6JBQ - chains C and D of the 9 polymer chains in the assembly; structure by electron microscopy, 4.02 A resolution (low resolution: residue-level contacts below are approximate; hydrogen-bond / salt-bridge calls are withheld).

# Chain C
Protein: DNA-directed RNA polymerase subunit beta
From: Escherichia coli (strain K12)
Notes: EC 2.7.7.6
UniProt: P0A8V2 (RPOB_ECOLI); numbering as in UniProt (aligned over 1-1342)
Amino-acid sequence (1342 residues; row label = number of the first residue in the row):
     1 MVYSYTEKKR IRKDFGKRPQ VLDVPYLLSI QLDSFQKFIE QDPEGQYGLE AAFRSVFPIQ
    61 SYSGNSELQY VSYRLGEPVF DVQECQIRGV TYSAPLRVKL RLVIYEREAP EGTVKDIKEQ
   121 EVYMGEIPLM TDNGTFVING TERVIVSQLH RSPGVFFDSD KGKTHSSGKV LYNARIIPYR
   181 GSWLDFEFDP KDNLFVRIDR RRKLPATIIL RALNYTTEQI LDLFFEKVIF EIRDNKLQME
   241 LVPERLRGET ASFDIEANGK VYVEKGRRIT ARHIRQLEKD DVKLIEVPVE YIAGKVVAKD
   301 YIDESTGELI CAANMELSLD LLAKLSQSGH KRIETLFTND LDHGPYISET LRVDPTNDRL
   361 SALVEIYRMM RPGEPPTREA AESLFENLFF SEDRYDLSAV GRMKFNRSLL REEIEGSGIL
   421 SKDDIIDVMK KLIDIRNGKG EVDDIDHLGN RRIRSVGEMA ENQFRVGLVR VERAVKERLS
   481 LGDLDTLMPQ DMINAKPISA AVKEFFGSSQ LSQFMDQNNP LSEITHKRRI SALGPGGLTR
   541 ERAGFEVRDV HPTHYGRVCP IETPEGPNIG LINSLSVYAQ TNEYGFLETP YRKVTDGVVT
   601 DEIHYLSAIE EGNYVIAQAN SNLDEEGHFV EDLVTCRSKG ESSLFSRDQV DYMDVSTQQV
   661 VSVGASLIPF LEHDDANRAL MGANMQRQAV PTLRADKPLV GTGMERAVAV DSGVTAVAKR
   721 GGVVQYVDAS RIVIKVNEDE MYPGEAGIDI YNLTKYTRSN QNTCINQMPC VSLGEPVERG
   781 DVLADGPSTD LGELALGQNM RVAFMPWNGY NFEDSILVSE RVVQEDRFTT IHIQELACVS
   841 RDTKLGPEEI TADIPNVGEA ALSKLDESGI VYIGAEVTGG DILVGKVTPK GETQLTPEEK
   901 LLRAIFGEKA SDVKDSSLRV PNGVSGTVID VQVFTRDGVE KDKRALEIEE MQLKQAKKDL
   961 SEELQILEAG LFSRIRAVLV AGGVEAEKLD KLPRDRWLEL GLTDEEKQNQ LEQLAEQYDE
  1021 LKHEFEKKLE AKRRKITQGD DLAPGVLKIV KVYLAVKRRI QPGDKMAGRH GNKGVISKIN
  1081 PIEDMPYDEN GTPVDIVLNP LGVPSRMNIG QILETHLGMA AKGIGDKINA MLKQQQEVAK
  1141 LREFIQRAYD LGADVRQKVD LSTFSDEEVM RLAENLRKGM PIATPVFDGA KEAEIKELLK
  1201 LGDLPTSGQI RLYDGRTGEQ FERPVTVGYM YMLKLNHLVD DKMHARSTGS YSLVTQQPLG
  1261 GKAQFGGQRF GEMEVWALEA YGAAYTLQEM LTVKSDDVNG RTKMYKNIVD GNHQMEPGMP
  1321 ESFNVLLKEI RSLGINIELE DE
Disordered / not traced: 1, 981-1008, 1342
Curated features (UniProtKB/Swiss-Prot):
  - modified residue (N6-acetyllysine): Lys1022, Lys1200

# Chain D
Protein: DNA-directed RNA polymerase subunit beta'
From: Escherichia coli (strain K12)
Notes: EC 2.7.7.6
UniProt: P0A8T7 (RPOC_ECOLI); numbering as in UniProt (aligned over 1-1407)
Amino-acid sequence (1416 residues; each row starts with the number of its first residue):
     1 MKDLLKFLKA QTKTEEFDAI KIALASPDMI RSWSFGEVKK PETINYRTFK PERDGLFCAR
    61 IFGPVKDYEC LCGKYKRLKH RGVICEKCGV EVTQTKVRRE RMGHIELASP TAHIWFLKSL
   121 PSRIGLLLDM PLRDIERVLY FESYVVIEGG MTNLERQQIL TEEQYLDALE EFGDEFDAKM
   181 GAEAIQALLK SMDLEQECEQ LREELNETNS ETKRKKLTKR IKLLEAFVQS GNKPEWMILT
   241 VLPVLPPDLR PLVPLDGGRF ATSDLNDLYR RVINRNNRLK RLLDLAAPDI IVRNEKRMLQ
   301 EAVDALLDNG RRGRAITGSN KRPLKSLADM IKGKQGRFRQ NLLGKRVDYS GRSVITVGPY
   361 LRLHQCGLPK KMALELFKPF IYGKLELRGL ATTIKAAKKM VEREEAVVWD ILDEVIREHP
   421 VLLNRAPTLH RLGIQAFEPV LIEGKAIQLH PLVCAAYNAD FDGDQMAVHV PLTLEAQLEA
   481 RALMMSTNNI LSPANGEPII VPSQDVVLGL YYMTRDCVNA KGEGMVLTGP KEAERLYRSG
   541 LASLHARVKV RITEYEKDAN GELVAKTSLK DTTVGRAILW MIVPKGLPYS IVNQALGKKA
   601 ISKMLNTCYR ILGLKPTVIF ADQIMYTGFA YAARSGASVG IDDMVIPEKK HEIISEAEAE
   661 VAEIQEQFQS GLVTAGERYN KVIDIWAAAN DRVSKAMMDN LQTETVINRD GQEEKQVSFN
   721 SIYMMADSGA RGSAAQIRQL AGMRGLMAKP DGSIIETPIT ANFREGLNVL QYFISTHGAR
   781 KGLADTALKT ANSGYLTRRL VDVAQDLVVT EDDCGTHEGI MMTPVIEGGD VKEPLRDRVL
   841 GRVTAEDVLK PGTADILVPR NTLLHEQWCD LLEENSVDAV KVRSVVSCDT DFGVCAHCYG
   901 RDLARGHIIN KGEAIGVIAA QSIGEPGTQL TMRTFHIGGA ASRAAAESSI QVKNKGSIKL
   961 SNVKSVVNSS GKLVITSRNT ELKLIDEFGR TKESYKVPYG AVLAKGDGEQ VAGGETVANW
  1021 DPHTMPVITE VSGFVRFTDM IDGQTITRQT DELTGLSSLV VLDSAERTAG GKDLRPALKI
  1081 VDAQGNDVLI PGTDMPAQYF LPGKAIVQLE DGVQISSGDT LARIPQESGG TKDITGGLPR
  1141 VADLFEARRP KEPAILAEIS GIVSFGKETK GKRRLVITPV DGSDPYEEMI PKWRQLNVFE
  1201 GERVERGDVI SDGPEAPHDI LRLRGVHAVT RYIVNEVQDV YRLQGVKIND KHIEVIVRQM
  1261 LRKATIVNAG SSDFLEGEQV EYSRVKIANR ELEANGKVGA TYSRDLLGIT KASLATESFI
  1321 SAASFQETTR VLTEAAVAGK RDELRGLKEN VIVGRLIPAG TGYAYHQDRM RRRAAGEAPA
  1381 APQVTAEDAS ASLAELLNAG LGGSDNELEV HHHHHH
Disordered / not traced: 1-15, 934-948, 1127-1134, 1374-1416
Differences from the reference sequence: expression tag (1408-1416)
Curated features (UniProtKB/Swiss-Prot):
  - binding site (Zn(2+)): Cys70, Cys72, Cys85, Cys88, Cys814, Cys888, Cys895, Cys898
  - binding site (Mg(2+)): Asp460, Asp462, Asp464
  - modified residue: Lys983 (N6-acetyllysine)
Bound ions: Zn2+ site 1: Cys70, Cys72, Cys85, Cys88; Mg2+: Asp460, Asp462, Asp464 (shared with 1 residue of chain I); Zn2+ site 2: Cys814, Cys888, Cys895, Cys898

# How chain C and chain D interact
Residue-residue contacts (295):
  Lys163(C) - Lys1151(D)
  Phe545(C) - Leu788(D)
  Phe545(C) - Arg933(D)
  Arg548(C) - Arg780(D)
  Arg548(C) - Leu788(D)
  Asp549(C) - Lys781(D)
  Val550(C) - His777(D)
  Val550(C) - Arg780(D)
  His551(C) - Phe773(D)
  Pro552(C) - Phe773(D)
  Tyr555(C) - Val769(D)
  Cys559(C) - Arg780(D)
  Pro560(C) - Phe773(D)
  Pro560(C) - Thr776(D)
  Pro560(C) - Arg780(D)
  Ile561(C) - Tyr772(D)
  Ile561(C) - Thr776(D)
  Thr563(C) - Arg780(D)
  Gly566(C) - Ala787(D)
  Ile569(C) - Leu783(D)
  Ile569(C) - Ala784(D)
  Ile569(C) - Ala787(D)
  Gly570(C) - Arg780(D)
  Gln618(C) - Asn768(D)
  Gln618(C) - Leu770(D)
  Asn620(C) - Asn768(D)
  Ser642(C) - Leu770(D)
  Leu644(C) - Glu658(D)
  Val660(C) - Val769(D)
  Leu671(C) - Tyr772(D)
  Glu672(C) - Gly766(D)
  Glu672(C) - Leu767(D)
  His673(C) - Phe763(D)
  His673(C) - Arg764(D)
  His673(C) - Glu765(D)
  His673(C) - Gly766(D)
  Asp674(C) - Phe763(D)
  Asp674(C) - Tyr772(D)
  Asp675(C) - Arg744(D)
  Asp675(C) - Phe763(D)
  Asp675(C) - Tyr772(D)
  Ala676(C) - Tyr772(D)
  Ala676(C) - Thr776(D)
  Ala676(C) - Ala779(D)
  Asn677(C) - Ala779(D)
  Asn677(C) - Leu783(D)
  Ala679(C) - Tyr772(D)
  Leu680(C) - Leu783(D)
  Phe804(C) - Ala637(D)
  Phe804(C) - Ser638(D)
  Met805(C) - Ala637(D)
  Pro806(C) - Asp505(D)
  Pro806(C) - Ala632(D)
  Pro806(C) - Ala633(D)
  Pro806(C) - Ala637(D)
  Asn808(C) - Pro359(D)
  Asn808(C) - Phe629(D)
  Asn808(C) - Ala633(D)
  Gly809(C) - Val357(D)
  Gly809(C) - Phe629(D)
  Tyr810(C) - Pro359(D)
  Phe812(C) - Val357(D)
  Phe812(C) - Pro451(D)
  Phe812(C) - Ser503(D)
  Phe812(C) - Gln504(D)
  Phe812(C) - Asp505(D)
  Glu813(C) - Phe461(D)
  Glu813(C) - Gln504(D)
  Ser815(C) - Val357(D)
  Ser815(C) - Phe461(D)
  Arg841(C) - Asp256(D)
  Lys844(C) - Thr48(D)
  Lys900(C) - Asp67(D)
  Arg903(C) - Asp67(D)
  Arg903(C) - Glu69(D)
  Glu908(C) - Lys76(D)
  Gln1061(C) - Lys445(D)
  Gly1063(C) - Val354(D)
  Lys1065(C) - Asp462(D)
  Lys1073(C) - Asp462(D)
  Gly1074(C) - Phe461(D)
  Val1075(C) - Ile355(D)
  Val1075(C) - Phe461(D)
  Val1075(C) - Gly463(D)
  Ser1077(C) - Thr356(D)
  Pro1100(C) - Ala637(D)
  Pro1100(C) - Val639(D)
  Pro1100(C) - Met725(D)
  Leu1101(C) - Gln504(D)
  Leu1101(C) - Asp505(D)
  Leu1101(C) - Leu508(D)
  Leu1101(C) - Met725(D)
  Leu1101(C) - Arg731(D)
  Pro1104(C) - Met725(D)
  Ser1105(C) - Arg731(D)
  Ser1105(C) - Gly732(D)
  Ser1105(C) - Gln736(D)
  Met1107(C) - Gln736(D)
  Met1107(C) - Gln739(D)
  Met1107(C) - Phe763(D)
  Ile1109(C) - Met644(D)
  Ile1109(C) - Phe763(D)
  Ile1112(C) - Val639(D)
  Leu1113(C) - Ile641(D)
  His1116(C) - Ile641(D)
  Phe1187(C) - Tyr772(D)
  Glu1192(C) - Arg764(D)
  Ser1207(C) - Asp642(D)
  Glu1219(C) - Arg634(D)
  Phe1221(C) - Ala633(D)
  Phe1221(C) - Arg634(D)
  Glu1222(C) - Tyr512(D)
  Glu1222(C) - Arg634(D)
  Glu1222(C) - Ser635(D)
  Glu1222(C) - Gly636(D)
  Arg1223(C) - Tyr512(D)
  Arg1223(C) - Gly636(D)
  Arg1223(C) - Met724(D)
  Val1225(C) - Gly636(D)
  Val1225(C) - Ser638(D)
  Thr1226(C) - Ser638(D)
  Thr1226(C) - Val639(D)
  Val1239(C) - Val354(D)
  Val1239(C) - Lys445(D)
  Lys1242(C) - Arg352(D)
  Lys1242(C) - Gln465(D)
  Met1243(C) - Arg352(D)
  Met1243(C) - Ser353(D)
  Met1243(C) - Lys371(D)
  Met1243(C) - Met372(D)
  Met1243(C) - Lys445(D)
  His1244(C) - Gly351(D)
  His1244(C) - Arg352(D)
  Ala1245(C) - Ser350(D)
  Ala1245(C) - Glu375(D)
  Arg1246(C) - Asp348(D)
  Arg1246(C) - Tyr349(D)
  Arg1246(C) - Ser350(D)
  Ser1247(C) - Asp348(D)
  Ser1247(C) - Tyr349(D)
  Ser1247(C) - Glu375(D)
  Ser1247(C) - Lys378(D)
  Thr1248(C) - Tyr349(D)
  Tyr1251(C) - Asp348(D)
  Leu1253(C) - Arg99(D)
  Leu1253(C) - Asp248(D)
  Val1254(C) - Arg99(D)
  Val1254(C) - Asp248(D)
  Val1254(C) - Leu249(D)
  Val1254(C) - Pro251(D)
  Thr1255(C) - Arg99(D)
  Thr1255(C) - Arg337(D)
  Thr1255(C) - Asn341(D)
  Gln1256(C) - Arg99(D)
  Gln1257(C) - Asn341(D)
  Gln1257(C) - Lys345(D)
  Pro1258(C) - Arg346(D)
  Pro1258(C) - Asp348(D)
  Leu1259(C) - Arg346(D)
  Gly1260(C) - Arg346(D)
  Phe1265(C) - Glu375(D)
  Gly1267(C) - Arg346(D)
  Gly1267(C) - Ser350(D)
  Gln1268(C) - Arg346(D)
  Gln1268(C) - Val347(D)
  Gln1268(C) - Ser350(D)
  Gln1268(C) - Gly351(D)
  Gln1268(C) - Arg352(D)
  Arg1269(C) - Arg339(D)
  Arg1269(C) - Gln340(D)
  Arg1269(C) - Gly344(D)
  Arg1269(C) - Lys345(D)
  Arg1269(C) - Arg346(D)
  Phe1270(C) - Gly344(D)
  Phe1270(C) - Lys345(D)
  Phe1270(C) - Val347(D)
  Phe1270(C) - Asn424(D)
  Phe1270(C) - His469(D)
  Glu1272(C) - Arg339(D)
  Glu1272(C) - Leu343(D)
  Met1273(C) - Thr428(D)
  Glu1274(C) - Asn424(D)
  Glu1274(C) - Arg425(D)
  Glu1274(C) - Thr428(D)
  Glu1274(C) - Ile434(D)
  Val1275(C) - Leu343(D)
  Trp1276(C) - Val801(D)
  Trp1276(C) - Val917(D)
  Trp1276(C) - Gln921(D)
  Trp1276(C) - Lys1348(D)
  Ala1277(C) - Thr428(D)
  Ala1277(C) - Ile434(D)
  Ala1277(C) - Gln921(D)
  Leu1278(C) - Met484(D)
  Glu1279(C) - Gln805(D)
  Glu1279(C) - Val917(D)
  Glu1279(C) - Leu1347(D)
  Glu1279(C) - Val1351(D)
  Ala1280(C) - Arg431(D)
  Ala1280(C) - Val917(D)
  Ala1280(C) - Ile918(D)
  Ala1280(C) - Gln921(D)
  Tyr1281(C) - Arg431(D)
  Tyr1281(C) - Leu432(D)
  Tyr1281(C) - Ile434(D)
  Tyr1281(C) - Met484(D)
  Tyr1281(C) - Asn489(D)
  Gly1282(C) - Gly1360(D)
  Ala1283(C) - Glu479(D)
  Ala1284(C) - Leu1356(D)
  Ala1284(C) - Ile1357(D)
  Ala1284(C) - Gly1362(D)
  Tyr1285(C) - Glu475(D)
  Tyr1285(C) - Leu1356(D)
  Tyr1285(C) - Thr1361(D)
  Thr1286(C) - Ala476(D)
  Thr1286(C) - Glu479(D)
  Leu1287(C) - Val1351(D)
  Leu1287(C) - Ile1357(D)
  Gln1288(C) - Gly1354(D)
  Gln1288(C) - Arg1355(D)
  Glu1289(C) - Thr473(D)
  Met1290(C) - Val347(D)
  Leu1291(C) - Lys345(D)
  Leu1291(C) - Val1351(D)
  Thr1292(C) - Gly1354(D)
  Lys1294(C) - Asp348(D)
  Lys1294(C) - Tyr349(D)
  Lys1294(C) - Val470(D)
  Lys1294(C) - Leu472(D)
  Ser1295(C) - Arg346(D)
  Ser1295(C) - Val347(D)
  Asp1296(C) - Lys345(D)
  Val1298(C) - Lys96(D)
  Met1304(C) - Leu472(D)
  Tyr1305(C) - Tyr349(D)
  Tyr1305(C) - Pro379(D)
  Tyr1305(C) - Tyr382(D)
  Ile1308(C) - Pro379(D)
  Ile1308(C) - Phe380(D)
  Ile1308(C) - Leu472(D)
  Val1309(C) - Pro379(D)
  Val1309(C) - Gly383(D)
  Val1309(C) - Glu386(D)
  His1313(C) - Phe380(D)
  Met1315(C) - Thr473(D)
  Met1319(C) - Phe17(D)
  Pro1320(C) - Val1353(D)
  Glu1321(C) - Arg99(D)
  Ser1322(C) - Asn341(D)
  Ser1322(C) - Leu342(D)
  Phe1323(C) - Ile1352(D)
  Val1325(C) - Arg99(D)
  Val1325(C) - Leu249(D)
  Leu1326(C) - Arg337(D)
  Leu1326(C) - Phe338(D)
  Leu1326(C) - Leu342(D)
  Lys1328(C) - Glu100(D)
  Lys1328(C) - Leu249(D)
  Glu1329(C) - Leu327(D)
  Glu1329(C) - Met330(D)
  Glu1329(C) - Ile331(D)
  Glu1329(C) - Arg337(D)
  Arg1331(C) - Trp33(D)
  Arg1331(C) - Met102(D)
  Ser1332(C) - Met102(D)
  Ser1332(C) - Pro243(D)
  Ser1332(C) - Leu245(D)
  Ser1332(C) - Tyr269(D)
  Ser1332(C) - Leu327(D)
  Leu1333(C) - Pro243(D)
  Leu1333(C) - Leu307(D)
  Leu1333(C) - Leu327(D)
  Gly1334(C) - Ala25(D)
  Ile1335(C) - Ile22(D)
  Ile1335(C) - Ala23(D)
  Ile1335(C) - Phe116(D)
  Ile1335(C) - Ala1336(D)
  Asn1336(C) - Ile22(D)
  Asn1336(C) - Ala23(D)
  Asn1336(C) - Leu24(D)
  Asn1336(C) - Ala25(D)
  Asn1336(C) - Trp33(D)
  Ile1337(C) - Ile20(D)
  Ile1337(C) - Lys21(D)
  Glu1338(C) - Ile20(D)
  Glu1338(C) - Lys21(D)
  Leu1339(C) - Ile20(D)
  Glu1340(C) - Phe17(D)
  Glu1340(C) - Asp18(D)
  Glu1340(C) - Ala19(D)
  Glu1340(C) - Lys21(D)
  Asp1341(C) - Glu16(D)
  Asp1341(C) - Phe17(D)
  Asp1341(C) - Asp18(D)
Also at the interface, not in a pair above, chain C (157 interface residues in all): Glu565, Asn573, Leu633, Arg637, Thr657, Trp807, Asn811, Ala904, Pro1062, Val1103, Lys1196, Gln1209, Asp1240, Gly1271, Asp1310, Ile1330
Also at the interface, not in a pair above, chain D (176 interface residues in all): Leu78, His113, Trp115, Leu239, Val244, Pro369, Leu376, Leu422, Ala426, His430, Ala446, Leu474, Gln477, Leu483, Arg515, Tyr537, Arg538, Ala630, Gly640, Asp643, Phe719, Ile722, Leu740, Pro750, Ser775, Thr797, Arg798, Ala914, Phe1319

# Overview
The interface between chain C and chain D involves 157 residues on one side and 176 on the other. Cys70(D),
Cys72(D), Cys85(D) and Cys88(D) form the Zn2+ site 1. UniProt lists 8 Zn2+-binding residues and 3 Mg2+-binding
residues on chain D.
Here chain C is DNA-directed RNA polymerase subunit beta and chain D is DNA-directed RNA polymerase subunit
beta', both from Escherichia coli (strain K12). Entry 6JBQ (CryoEM structure of Escherichia coli sigmaE
transcription initiation complex containing 5nt of RNA) was determined by electron microscopy.
